PDB entry 4ZRC | X-ray diffraction, 2.70 A resolution | chains C and D of the 4 polymer chains in the assembly

Chain C (and D):
Molecule: Beta-ketothiolase
Organism: Mycobacterium smegmatis str. MC2 155
Notes: chain D of this document is another copy of the same molecule, construct and numbering; everything in this record applies to it too
UniProt: A0QUH3 (A0QUH3_MYCS2); numbering as in UniProt (aligned over 1-407)
Chain sequence (413 residues; row label = number of the first residue in the row; numbers below 1 keep their minus sign (His-5 is residue -5)):
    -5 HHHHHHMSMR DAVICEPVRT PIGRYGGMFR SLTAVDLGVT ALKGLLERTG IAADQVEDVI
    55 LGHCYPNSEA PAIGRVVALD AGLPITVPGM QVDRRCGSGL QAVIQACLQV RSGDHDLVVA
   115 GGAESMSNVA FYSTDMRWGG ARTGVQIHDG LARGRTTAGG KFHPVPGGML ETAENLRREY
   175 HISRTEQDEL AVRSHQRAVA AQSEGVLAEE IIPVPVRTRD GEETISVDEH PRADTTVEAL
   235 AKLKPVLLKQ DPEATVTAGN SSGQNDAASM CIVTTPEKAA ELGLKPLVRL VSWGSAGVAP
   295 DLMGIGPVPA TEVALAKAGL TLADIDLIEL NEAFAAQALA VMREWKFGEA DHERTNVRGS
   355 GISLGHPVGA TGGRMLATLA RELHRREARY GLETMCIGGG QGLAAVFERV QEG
Not modelled in the structure: -5 to 3, 135, 213-215, 241-242, 248, 407 (chain D: -5 to 3, 212-216, 236, 242, 406-407)
Sequence notes: expression tag (-5 to 0)

Chain C / chain D interface:
Pairs across the interface (145; chain C residue first):
  Tyr19(C) with Arg131(D), hydrogen bond; Trp132(D), hydrophobic
  Gly20(C) with Trp132(D)
  Arg24(C) with Trp132(D)
  Asp52(C) with Arg88(D), salt bridge
  Tyr59(C) with Ser62(D)
  Pro60(C) with Pro60(D), hydrophobic
  Asn61(C) with Tyr126(D)
  Ser62(C) with Tyr126(D); Gly144(D), hydrogen bond (side chain-backbone); Arg147(D); Gly148(D); Thr151(D), hydrogen bond (backbone-side chain)
  Glu63(C) with Tyr126(D), hydrogen bond; His142(D), salt bridge; Arg147(D), salt bridge; Thr151(D)
  Pro65(C) with Asp87(D); Arg89(D); Thr151(D)
  Ala66(C) with Asp87(D), hydrogen bond (backbone-side chain); Arg89(D)
  Arg69(C) with Val292(D), hydrogen bond (side chain-backbone); Pro294(D); Gly393(D), hydrogen bond (side chain-backbone); Gly394(D), hydrogen bond (side chain-backbone); Gln395(D)
  Val70(C) with Thr151(D); Ala152(D)
  Leu73(C) with Gly153(D); Phe156(D)
  Asp74(C) with Gly154(D); Lys155(D), hydrogen bond (side chain-backbone); Phe156(D)
  Ile79(C) with His157(D); Gly291(D); Val292(D), hydrogen bond (backbone-backbone); Ala293(D); Pro294(D)
  Thr80(C) with Gly291(D), hydrogen bond (backbone-backbone)
  Pro82(C) with Arg88(D); Ala290(D); Gly291(D); Gln395(D)
  Gly83(C) with Arg88(D), hydrogen bond (backbone-side chain); Gln395(D), hydrogen bond (backbone-side chain)
  Met84(C) with Val86(D), hydrophobic; Asp87(D); Arg88(D), hydrogen bond; Gln95(D)
  Gln85(C) with Gln85(D), hydrogen bond; Val86(D); Asp87(D), hydrogen bond (backbone-backbone)
  Val86(C) with Met84(D), hydrophobic; Gln85(D); Val86(D), hydrophobic
  Asp87(C) with Pro65(D); Ala66(D), hydrogen bond (side chain-backbone); Met84(D); Gln85(D), hydrogen bond (backbone-backbone)
  Arg88(C) with Asp52(D), salt bridge; Ala66(D); Pro82(D); Gly83(D), hydrogen bond (side chain-backbone); Met84(D)
  Arg89(C) with Pro65(D); Ala66(D)
  Gln95(C) with Met84(D), hydrogen bond; Gln99(D)
  Gln99(C) with Gln95(D)
  Leu102(C) with Gln103(D); Ser106(D); Asp108(D)
  Gln103(C) with Leu102(D)
  Ser106(C) with Leu102(D)
  Asp108(C) with Leu102(D); Trp287(D), hydrogen bond; Lys311(D), salt bridge
  His109(C) with Trp287(D); Ser289(D)
  Ser121(C) with Arg131(D); Trp132(D), hydrogen bond (backbone-side chain)
  Asn122(C) with Thr128(D)
  Val123(C) with Arg131(D), hydrogen bond (backbone-side chain)
  Ala124(C) with Tyr126(D), hydrophobic; Ser127(D)
  Phe125(C) with Tyr126(D); Ser127(D), hydrogen bond (backbone-backbone); Met130(D), hydrophobic; Arg131(D)
  Tyr126(C) with Asn61(D); Ser62(D); Glu63(D), hydrogen bond; Ala124(D), hydrophobic; Phe125(D); Tyr126(D), hydrophobic
  Ser127(C) with Ala124(D); Phe125(D), hydrogen bond (backbone-backbone)
  Arg131(C) with Tyr19(D), hydrogen bond; Ser121(D); Val123(D), hydrogen bond (side chain-backbone); Ala124(D); Phe125(D); Asp143(D), salt bridge; Leu145(D)
  Trp132(C) with Tyr19(D), hydrophobic; Gly20(D); Arg24(D); Ser121(D), hydrogen bond (side chain-backbone)
  His142(C) with Glu63(D)
  Asp143(C) with Arg131(D), salt bridge
  Gly144(C) with Ser62(D), hydrogen bond (backbone-side chain)
  Leu145(C) with Arg131(D)
  Arg147(C) with Ser62(D); Glu63(D), salt bridge
  Gly148(C) with Ser62(D)
  Thr151(C) with Ser62(D), hydrogen bond (side chain-backbone); Glu63(D), hydrogen bond (side chain-backbone); Pro65(D); Val70(D)
  Ala152(C) with Val70(D)
  Gly153(C) with Leu73(D)
  Gly154(C) with Asp74(D)
  Lys155(C) with Asp74(D), hydrogen bond (backbone-side chain)
  Phe156(C) with Leu73(D); Asp74(D)
  His157(C) with Ile79(D)
  Trp287(C) with Asp108(D), hydrogen bond; His109(D)
  Ser289(C) with His109(D)
  Ala290(C) with Pro82(D)
  Gly291(C) with Ile79(D); Thr80(D), hydrogen bond (backbone-backbone); Pro82(D)
  Val292(C) with Arg69(D), hydrogen bond (backbone-side chain); Ile79(D), hydrogen bond (backbone-backbone)
  Ala293(C) with Ile79(D)
  Pro294(C) with Arg69(D); Ile79(D)
  Lys311(C) with Asp108(D), salt bridge
  Gly393(C) with Arg69(D), hydrogen bond (backbone-side chain)
  Gly394(C) with Arg69(D), hydrogen bond (backbone-side chain)
  Gln395(C) with Arg69(D); Pro82(D); Gly83(D), hydrogen bond (side chain-backbone)
Also at the interface, not in a pair above, chain C (70 interface residues in all): Ala64, Met120, Thr128, Met130, Ile141
Also at the interface, not in a pair above, chain D (71 interface residues in all): Asp30, Tyr59, Ala64, Met120, Asn122, Ile141

Summary:
Chain C and chain D form an interface of 70 and 71 residues respectively; the contacts include 40 hydrogen
bonds and 9 salt bridges. Polar pairs include Asp52(C)-Arg88(D), Glu63(C)-His142(D) and Glu63(C)-Arg147(D).
Both chains are Beta-ketothiolase (Mycobacterium smegmatis str. MC2 155). Entry 4ZRC (Crystal structure of
MSM-13, a putative T1-like thiolase from Mycobacterium smegmatis) was determined by X-ray diffraction,
deposited together with 5BYV, 5BZ4 and 5CBQ.
